1JHF - chains A and B; structure by X-ray diffraction, 1.80 A resolution.

== Chain A (and B) ==
Name: Lexa repressor
Source organism: Escherichia coli
Notes: EC 3.4.21.88; chain B of this document is another copy of the same molecule, construct and numbering; everything in this record applies to it too
UniProtKB: P0A7C2 (LEXA_ECOLI); residue numbers follow UniProt; this construct covers 1-202
Sequence (202 residues; each row starts with the number of its first residue):
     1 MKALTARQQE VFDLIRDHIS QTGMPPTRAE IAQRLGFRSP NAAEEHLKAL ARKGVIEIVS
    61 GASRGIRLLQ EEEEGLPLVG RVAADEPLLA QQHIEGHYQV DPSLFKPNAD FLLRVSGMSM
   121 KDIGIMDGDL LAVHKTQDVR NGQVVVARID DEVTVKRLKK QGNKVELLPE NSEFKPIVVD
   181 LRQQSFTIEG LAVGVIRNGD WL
Unresolved in the structure: 1, 199-202 (chain B: 1-74, 80-93, 200-202)
Differences from the reference sequence: engineered mutation D85 (Gly in P0A7C2)
Curated features (UniProtKB/Swiss-Prot):
  - DNA-binding region: R28 to K48 (H-T-H motif)
  - active site (For autocatalytic cleavage activity): S119, K156
  - natural variant: D85 (G85D: In lexA3, resistant to cleavage. Increased sensitivity to hydroxyurea; this construct carries the variant)
What the authors report for this chain:
  - catalytic residues: S119, K156
  - contacts within the chain: M120-K156 (hydrophobic contact), S119-K156, K156-I177 (hydrophobic contact)
  - mutagenesis - L89P, Q92W, E152A (7-fold): increased catalytic activity (citing earlier work)
  - mutagenesis - G80D, G80V, V82A, S119A, K156A: abolished catalytic activity (citing earlier work)
  - mutagenesis - K156H: increased binding to RecA (citing earlier work)
  - mutagenesis - V82A, V82E, V82G, V82M, V82S, V82T, A84D, A84T: decreased catalytic activity (citing earlier work)

== Chain A / chain B interface ==
Pairs across the interface - 34 pairs, chain A then chain B:
  Y98(A) with L104(B), hydrophobic
  Q99(A) with Q99(B); V100(B); D101(B), hydrogen bond (backbone-backbone)
  V100(A) with Q99(B); L104(B), hydrophobic
  D101(A) with Q99(B), hydrogen bond (backbone-backbone)
  L104(A) with Y98(B), hydrophobic; V100(B), hydrophobic; N198(B), hydrogen bond (backbone-side chain)
  F105(A) with R197(B); N198(B)
  K121(A) with D122(B)
  D122(A) with M126(B)
  I123(A) with M126(B); R197(B)
  G124(A) with G124(B); M126(B); R197(B), hydrogen bond (backbone-side chain)
  M126(A) with D122(B); I123(B); G124(B)
  G194(A) with R197(B)
  V195(A) with V195(B); I196(B); R197(B), hydrogen bond (backbone-backbone)
  I196(A) with V195(B)
  R197(A) with F105(B); I123(B); G124(B), hydrogen bond (side chain-backbone); G194(B); V195(B), hydrogen bond (backbone-backbone)
  N198(A) with L104(B), hydrogen bond (side chain-backbone); F105(B)
Other interface residues (no listed pair), chain A (18 interface residues in all): I125, V193
Other interface residues (no listed pair), chain B (17 interface residues in all): I125, V193

== In short ==
Chain A and chain B form an interface of 18 and 17 residues respectively, with 8 hydrogen bonds. Among the
polar pairs are L104(A)-N198(B), G124(A)-R197(B) and Q99(A)-D101(B). From the paper: catalytic residues
S119(A) and K156(A); V82A, V82E and V82G of chain A, among others, reduce catalytic activity; 16 substitutions
were tested in all.
Both chains are Lexa repressor (Escherichia coli). Entry 1JHF (Lexa G85D mutant) was determined by X-ray
diffraction together with 1JHC, 1JHE and 1JHH from the same study.
